2W6H - chains B and E of the 9 polymer chains in the assembly; structure by X-ray diffraction, 5.00 A resolution (low resolution: residue-level contacts below are approximate; hydrogen-bond / salt-bridge calls are withheld).

# Chain B
Molecule: ATP synthase subunit alpha heart isoform, mitochondrial
From: Bos taurus
Notes: EC 3.6.3.14
UniProtKB: P19483 (ATPA1_BOVIN); residues -42 to 510 here correspond to UniProt positions 1-553 (UniProt number = residue number + 43)
Chain sequence (553 residues; row label = number of the first residue in the row; numbers below 1 keep their minus sign (Met-42 is residue -42)):
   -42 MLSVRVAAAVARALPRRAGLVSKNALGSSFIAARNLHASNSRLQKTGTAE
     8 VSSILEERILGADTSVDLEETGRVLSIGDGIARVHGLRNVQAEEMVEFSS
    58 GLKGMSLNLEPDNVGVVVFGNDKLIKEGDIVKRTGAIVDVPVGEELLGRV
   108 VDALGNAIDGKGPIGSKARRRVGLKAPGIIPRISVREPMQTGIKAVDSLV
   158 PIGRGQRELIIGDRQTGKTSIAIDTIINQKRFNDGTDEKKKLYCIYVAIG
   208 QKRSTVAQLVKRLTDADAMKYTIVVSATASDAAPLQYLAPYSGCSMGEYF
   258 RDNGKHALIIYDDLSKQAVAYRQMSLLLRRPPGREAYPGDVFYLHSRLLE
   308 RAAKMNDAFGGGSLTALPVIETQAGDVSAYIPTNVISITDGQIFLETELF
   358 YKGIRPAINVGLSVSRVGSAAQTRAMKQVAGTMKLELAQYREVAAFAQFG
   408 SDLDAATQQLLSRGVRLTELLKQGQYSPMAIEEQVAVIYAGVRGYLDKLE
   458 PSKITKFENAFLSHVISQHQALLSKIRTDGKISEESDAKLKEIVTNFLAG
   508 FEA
Unresolved in the structure: -42 to 23, 402-409
Curated features (UniProtKB/Swiss-Prot):
  - binding site (ATP): Gln172, Gly174, Lys175, Thr176, Ser177, Gln430, Gln432
  - binding site (Mg(2+)): Thr176, Asp269
  - site: Ser370 (Required for activity)
  - modified residue: Gln1 (Pyrrolidone carboxylic acid), Ser10 (Phosphoserine), Ser22 (Phosphoserine), Ser33 (Phosphoserine), Ser63 (Phosphoserine), Lys80 (N6-acetyllysine), Lys83 (N6-acetyllysine), Lys89 (N6-acetyllysine), Thr91 (Phosphothreonine), Lys118 (N6-acetyllysine), Ser123 (Phosphoserine), Lys124 (N6-acetyllysine), Ser141 (Phosphoserine), Arg161 (Omega-N-methylarginine), Lys187 (N6-acetyllysine), Lys196 (N6-acetyllysine), Lys197 (N6-acetyllysine), Lys218 (N6-acetyllysine), Lys262 (N6-acetyllysine), Lys384 (N6-acetyllysine) and 6 more in UniProt
  - glycosylation: Ser33 (O-linked (GlcNAc) serine)

# Chain E
Molecule: ATP synthase subunit beta, mitochondrial
From: Bos taurus
Notes: EC 3.6.3.14
UniProtKB: P00829 (ATPB_BOVIN); residues -49 to 478 here correspond to UniProt positions 1-528 (UniProt number = residue number + 50)
Chain sequence (528 residues; numbered -49 to 478; the number before each row is that of its first residue; numbers below 1 keep their minus sign (Met-49 is residue -49)):
   -49 MLGLVGRVVAASASGALRGLSPSAPLPQAQLLLRAAPAALQPARDYAAQA
     1 SPSPKAGATTGRIVAVIGAVVDVQFDEGLPPILNALEVQGRETRLVLEVA
    51 QHLGESTVRTIAMDGTEGLVRGQKVLDSGAPIRIPVGPETLGRIMNVIGE
   101 PIDERGPIKTKQFAAIHAEAPEFVEMSVEQEILVTGIKVVDLLAPYAKGG
   151 KIGLFGGAGVGKTVLIMELINNVAKAHGGYSVFAGVGERTREGNDLYHEM
   201 IESGVINLKDATSKVALVYGQMNEPPGARARVALTGLTVAEYFRDQEGQD
   251 VLLFIDNIFRFTQAGSEVSALLGRIPSAVGYQPTLATDMGTMQERITTTK
   301 KGSITSVQAIYVPADDLTDPAPATTFAHLDATTVLSRAIAELGIYPAVDP
   351 LDSTSRIMDPNIVGSEHYDVARGVQKILQDYKSLQDIIAILGMDELSEED
   401 KLTVSRARKIQRFLSQPFQVAEVFTGHLGKLVPLKETIKGFQQILAGEYD
   451 HLPEQAFYMVGPIEEAVAKADKLAEEHS
Unresolved in the structure: -49 to 8, 475-478
Curated features (UniProtKB/Swiss-Prot):
  - binding site (ADP): Gly159, Val160, Gly161, Lys162, Thr163, Val164
  - binding site (ATP): Gly159, Gly161, Lys162, Thr163, Val164, Arg189
  - binding site (phosphate): Gly159, Val160, Gly161, Lys162, Thr163
  - binding site (Mg(2+)): Thr163, Glu188
  - modified residue: Lys74 (N6-acetyllysine), Lys111 (N6-acetyllysine), Lys148 (N6-acetyllysine), Lys209 (N6-acetyllysine), Lys214 (N6-acetyllysine), Thr262 (Phosphothreonine), Ser365 (Phosphoserine), Lys376 (N6-acetyllysine), Ser383 (Phosphoserine), Lys430 (N6-acetyllysine), Lys435 (N6-acetyllysine), Lys472 (N6-acetyllysine)
  - glycosylation: Ser56 (O-linked (GlcNAc) serine)

# Interface between chain B and chain E
Pairs across the interface - 59 pairs, chain B then chain E:
  Leu32(B) - Gly54(E)
  Ser33(B) - His52(E)
  Ile34(B) - Ile32(E)
  Ile34(B) - His52(E)
  Asp36(B) - Gln51(E)
  Asp36(B) - Arg274(E)
  Asp79(B) - Ile32(E)
  Lys80(B) - Ile32(E)
  Lys80(B) - Glu119(E)
  Lys83(B) - Leu29(E)
  Lys83(B) - Pro31(E)
  Lys83(B) - His52(E)
  Glu84(B) - Leu29(E)
  Glu84(B) - His52(E)
  Glu84(B) - Gly54(E)
  Glu84(B) - Glu55(E)
  Glu84(B) - Ser56(E)
  Val107(B) - Phe123(E)
  Ile115(B) - Phe123(E)
  Ile115(B) - Val124(E)
  Asp116(B) - Val124(E)
  Gly117(B) - Val124(E)
  Arg171(B) - Phe326(E)
  Gln172(B) - Arg356(E)
  Lys209(B) - Lys151(E)
  Lys209(B) - Glu294(E)
  Lys209(B) - His328(E)
  Lys209(B) - Asp330(E)
  Lys209(B) - Arg356(E)
  Arg210(B) - Ala120(E)
  Arg210(B) - Pro121(E)
  Arg210(B) - Phe123(E)
  Arg210(B) - Met126(E)
  Arg210(B) - Glu294(E)
  Ser211(B) - Met126(E)
  Ser211(B) - Thr297(E)
  Val213(B) - Phe123(E)
  Ala214(B) - Phe123(E)
  Ala214(B) - Met126(E)
  Ala214(B) - Val128(E)
  Gln215(B) - Val128(E)
  Gln215(B) - Gln130(E)
  Lys218(B) - Val128(E)
  Lys218(B) - Glu129(E)
  Ala236(B) - Gly290(E)
  Ala236(B) - Glu294(E)
  Ala236(B) - His328(E)
  Gln280(B) - Pro283(E)
  Gln280(B) - Thr284(E)
  Gln280(B) - Thr287(E)
  Leu283(B) - Pro276(E)
  Leu283(B) - Ser277(E)
  Leu284(B) - Arg274(E)
  Arg286(B) - Gly273(E)
  Arg286(B) - Ile275(E)
  Glu292(B) - Ala278(E)
  Ala293(B) - Ala278(E)
  Gln330(B) - Thr318(E)
  Gln330(B) - Ala323(E)
Also at the interface, not in a pair above, chain B (41 interface residues in all): Asn78, Ile82, Gln208, Val217, Arg219, Thr235, Ser237, Gln243, Val276, Arg279, Ala331, Tyr433
Also at the interface, not in a pair above, chain E (46 interface residues in all): Leu33, Leu53, Thr57, Glu122, Ser127, Ala286, Thr291, Leu317, Ala327, Asn361

# Summary
41 residues of chain B face 46 of chain E across their interface. UniProt lists 7 ATP-binding residues and
Mg2+-binding residues Thr176(B) and Asp269(B) on chain B; 6 ADP-binding residues and 6 ATP-binding residues on
chain E.
Here chain B is ATP synthase subunit alpha heart isoform, mitochondrial and chain E is ATP synthase subunit
beta, mitochondrial, both from Bos taurus. Entry 2W6H (Low resolution structures of bovine mitochondrial
F1-ATPase during controlled dehydration: Hydration State 4A) was determined by X-ray diffraction, deposited
together with 2W6E, 2W6F, 2W6G, 2W6I and 2W6J.
